Entry 1WXW (X-ray diffraction, 2.55 A resolution); this record covers chains A and B.

[Chain A (and B)]
Name: hypothetical protein TTHA1280
Organism: Thermus thermophilus
Notes: chain B of this document is another copy of the same molecule, construct and numbering; everything in this record applies to it too
UniProtKB: Q5SIT4 (Q5SIT4_THET8); residues 1-382 here = UniProt positions 1-382
Chain sequence (382 residues; numbered 1 to 382; the number before each row is that of its first residue):
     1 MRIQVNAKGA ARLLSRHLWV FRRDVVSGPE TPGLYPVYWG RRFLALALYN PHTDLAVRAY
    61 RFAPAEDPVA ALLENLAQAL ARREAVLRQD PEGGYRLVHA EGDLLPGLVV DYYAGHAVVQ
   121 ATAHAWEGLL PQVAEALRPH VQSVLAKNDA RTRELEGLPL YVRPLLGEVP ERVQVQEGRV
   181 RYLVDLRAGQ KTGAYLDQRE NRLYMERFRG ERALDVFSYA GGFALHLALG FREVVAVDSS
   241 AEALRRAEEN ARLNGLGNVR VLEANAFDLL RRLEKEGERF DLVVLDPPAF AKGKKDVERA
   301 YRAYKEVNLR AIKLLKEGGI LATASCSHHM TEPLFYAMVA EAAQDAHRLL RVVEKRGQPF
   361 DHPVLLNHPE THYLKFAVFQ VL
Not modelled in the structure: 189-193 (chain B: fully traced)
Sequence notes: modified residue (1, 205, 330, 338)
Modified / non-standard residues: Mse1, Mse205, Mse330, Mse338 (selenomethionine; parent Met)
From the paper describing this entry:
  - catalytic residues: Asp197, Gln198, Asp286, Cys326 (proposed by the authors, not directly observed)

[Chain A / chain B interface]
Residue-residue contacts (46):
  Leu14(A) - His347(B)  hydrogen bond (backbone-side chain)
  Ser15(A) - Gln344(B)
  Arg16(A) - His347(B)  hydrogen bond (side chain-backbone)
  Arg16(A) - Arg348(B)
  Arg16(A) - Leu349(B)
  Arg82(A) - Arg351(B)
  Arg82(A) - Leu382(B)
  Leu104(A) - Leu349(B)  hydrophobic
  Glu332(A) - Glu332(B)
  Glu332(A) - Lys355(B)  salt bridge
  Pro333(A) - Pro333(B)  hydrophobic
  Val339(A) - Leu366(B)
  Ala340(A) - Leu366(B)
  Ala343(A) - Asn367(B)
  Gln344(A) - Ser15(B)
  Gln344(A) - Asn367(B)
  His347(A) - Leu14(B)
  His347(A) - Arg16(B)  hydrogen bond (backbone-side chain)
  Arg348(A) - Arg16(B)
  Arg348(A) - Asn367(B)  hydrogen bond (backbone-side chain)
  Leu349(A) - Arg16(B)
  Leu349(A) - Leu104(B)  hydrophobic
  Leu349(A) - Leu365(B)  hydrophobic
  Leu349(A) - Asn367(B)
  Leu350(A) - Leu365(B)
  Leu350(A) - Leu366(B)  hydrogen bond (backbone-backbone)
  Leu350(A) - Asn367(B)  hydrogen bond (backbone-side chain)
  Arg351(A) - Arg82(B)
  Arg351(A) - Gly102(B)
  Arg351(A) - Val364(B)
  Val352(A) - Val364(B)  hydrogen bond (backbone-backbone)
  Lys355(A) - Glu332(B)  salt bridge
  Lys355(A) - His372(B)
  Val364(A) - Arg351(B)
  Val364(A) - Val352(B)  hydrogen bond (backbone-backbone)
  Leu365(A) - Leu349(B)  hydrophobic
  Leu365(A) - Leu350(B)
  Leu365(A) - Arg351(B)
  Leu366(A) - Val339(B)  hydrophobic
  Leu366(A) - Ala340(B)  hydrophobic
  Leu366(A) - Leu350(B)  hydrogen bond (backbone-backbone)
  Asn367(A) - Ala343(B)
  Asn367(A) - Arg348(B)  hydrogen bond (side chain-backbone)
  Asn367(A) - Leu349(B)
  Asn367(A) - Leu350(B)  hydrogen bond (side chain-backbone)
  Phe379(A) - Leu366(B)  hydrophobic
Also at the interface, not in a pair above, chain A (27 interface residues in all): Gly102, Tyr336, Pro363, Leu382
Also at the interface, not in a pair above, chain B (30 interface residues in all): Leu18, Phe62, Tyr336, Pro363, Phe379

[Overview]
27 residues of chain A face 30 of chain B across their interface, with 11 hydrogen bonds and 2 salt bridges.
Among the polar pairs are Glu332(A)-Lys355(B), Leu14(A)-His347(B) and Arg16(A)-His347(B). The paper reports
catalytic residues Asp197(A), Gln198(A) and Asp286(A) among others.
Both chains are hypothetical protein TTHA1280 (Thermus thermophilus). Entry 1WXW (Crystal structure of Tt1595,
a putative SAM-dependent methyltransferase from Thermus thermophillus HB8) was determined by X-ray diffraction
(same publication as 2CWW and 1WXX).
